Entry 6P4A (X-ray diffraction, 2.20 A resolution); this record covers chains L and H of the 3 polymer chains in the assembly.

== Chain L ==
Protein: HyHEL10 Fab light chain
Organism: Mus musculus
UniProt: A0A0E4B213 (A0A0E4B213_MOUSE); residues 107-214 here correspond to UniProt positions 131-238 (UniProt number = residue number + 24)
Sequence (214 residues; row label = number of the first residue in the row):
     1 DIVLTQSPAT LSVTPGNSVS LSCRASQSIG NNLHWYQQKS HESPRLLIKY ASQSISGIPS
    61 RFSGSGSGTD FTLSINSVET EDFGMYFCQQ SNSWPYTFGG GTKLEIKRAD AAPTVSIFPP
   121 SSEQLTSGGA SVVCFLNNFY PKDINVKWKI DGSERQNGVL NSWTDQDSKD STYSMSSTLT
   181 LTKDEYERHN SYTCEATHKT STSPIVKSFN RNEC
Disulfides: Cys23-Cys88, Cys134-Cys194

== Chain H ==
Protein: HyHEL10 Fab heavy chain
Organism: Mus musculus
Notes: antibody fragment or engineered binder
Sequence (223 residues; each row starts with the number of its first residue):
     1 DVQLQESGPS LVKPSQTLSL TCSVTGDSIT SDYWSWIRKF PGNRLEYMGY VSYSGSTYYN
    61 PSLKSRISIT RDTSKNQYYL DLNSVTTEDT ATYYCANWDG DYWGQGTLVT VSAAKTTPPS
   121 VYPLAPGSAA QTNSMVTLGC LVKGYFPEPV TVTWNSGSLS SGVHTFPAVL QSDLYTLSSS
   181 VTVPSSTWPS QTVTCNVAHP ASSTKVDKKI VPRDCGSHHH HHH
Disordered / not traced: 128-133, 216-223
Disulfides: Cys22-Cys95, Cys140-Cys195
From the paper describing this entry:
  - mutagenesis - S52R (100-fold), S52R/Y53F (100-fold): abolished binding to self-lysozyme
  - mutagenesis - L4F/Y33H/S56N/Y58F, L4F/Y33H/S56N, I29F (10-fold), S31N (4-fold): decreased binding to self
  - mutagenesis - S31N: unchanged binding to foreign
  - mutagenesis - L4F, Y33H, S56N, S56R: decreased binding to self-lysozyme
  - mutagenesis - L4F, Y33H, S56N: unchanged binding to foreign FlexR101D
  - mutagenesis - S56Y, Y58F: increased binding to FlexR101D
  - mutagenesis - Y53D, S56Y, Y58F: increased binding to self-lysozyme
  - mutagenesis - Y58F (3.7-fold): increased binding to antigen flexibility
  - mutagenesis - L4F/Y33H/S56N/Y58F, L4F/Y33H/S56N: increased binding to foreign
  - mutagenesis - S56R (5-fold): decreased binding to RigidR101D

== Chain L / chain H interface ==
Inter-chain disulfides: Cys214(L)-Cys215(H)
Contacting residue pairs - 76 pairs, chain L then chain H:
  Tyr36(L) - Gly100(H)
  Tyr36(L) - Trp103(H)
  Gln38(L) - Lys39(H)  hydrogen bond
  Gln38(L) - Tyr94(H)  hydrogen bond
  Ser40(L) - Lys39(H)
  His41(L) - Lys39(H)
  His41(L) - Phe40(H)
  His41(L) - Thr92(H)  hydrogen bond
  His41(L) - Tyr94(H)  hydrogen bond (backbone-side chain)
  Glu42(L) - Tyr94(H)
  Ser43(L) - Tyr94(H)
  Ser43(L) - Trp103(H)
  Ser43(L) - Gly104(H)  hydrogen bond (side chain-backbone)
  Ser43(L) - Gln105(H)
  Pro44(L) - Trp103(H)
  Leu46(L) - Asp99(H)
  Leu46(L) - Gly100(H)
  Leu46(L) - Asp101(H)
  Met85(L) - Asn43(H)
  Phe87(L) - Lys39(H)
  Phe87(L) - Asn43(H)
  Phe87(L) - Leu45(H)  hydrophobic
  Trp94(L) - Tyr47(H)  hydrophobic
  Trp94(L) - Gly49(H)
  Trp94(L) - Tyr50(H)  hydrophobic
  Trp94(L) - Tyr58(H)
  Trp94(L) - Tyr59(H)  hydrogen bond (side chain-backbone)
  Trp94(L) - Asn60(H)
  Pro95(L) - Asn60(H)
  Tyr96(L) - Tyr47(H)
  Tyr96(L) - Tyr50(H)
  Tyr96(L) - Trp98(H)  hydrogen bond
  Phe98(L) - Leu45(H)  hydrophobic
  Phe98(L) - Tyr47(H)
  Ser116(L) - Thr137(H)
  Phe118(L) - Leu124(H)
  Phe118(L) - Ala125(H)
  Phe118(L) - Pro126(H)
  Phe118(L) - Thr137(H)
  Pro119(L) - Arg213(H)
  Pro120(L) - Arg213(H)  hydrogen bond (backbone-side chain)
  Ser121(L) - Tyr122(H)
  Ser121(L) - Pro123(H)
  Glu123(L) - Tyr122(H)
  Glu123(L) - Pro123(H)
  Glu123(L) - Lys208(H)  salt bridge
  Gln124(L) - Tyr122(H)
  Ser127(L) - Tyr122(H)
  Ser131(L) - Leu141(H)
  Ser131(L) - Lys143(H)
  Val133(L) - Leu124(H)  hydrophobic
  Phe135(L) - Leu124(H)  hydrophobic
  Phe135(L) - Phe166(H)  hydrophobic
  Phe135(L) - Ser178(H)
  Phe135(L) - Ser179(H)
  Phe135(L) - Ser180(H)
  Asn137(L) - His164(H)
  Asn137(L) - Phe166(H)
  Asn137(L) - Ser180(H)  hydrogen bond
  Asn138(L) - His164(H)  hydrogen bond
  Leu160(L) - Gln171(H)
  Asn161(L) - Val169(H)
  Ser162(L) - Phe166(H)
  Ser162(L) - Pro167(H)  hydrogen bond (side chain-backbone)
  Trp163(L) - Pro167(H)
  Thr164(L) - Phe166(H)
  Asp167(L) - His164(H)
  Ser174(L) - His164(H)  hydrogen bond
  Ser174(L) - Phe166(H)
  Met175(L) - Phe166(H)
  Ser176(L) - Phe166(H)
  Ser176(L) - Ser178(H)
  Cys214(L) - Gly127(H)
  Cys214(L) - Arg213(H)
  Cys214(L) - Asp214(H)  hydrogen bond (side chain-backbone)
  Cys214(L) - Cys215(H)  disulfide
Other interface residues (no listed pair), chain L (41 interface residues in all): Tyr50, Gly100, Ser122, Thr180
Other interface residues (no listed pair), chain H (50 interface residues in all): Ile37, Pro41, Glu46, Met48, Pro61, Gly106, Val121, Leu138, Gly139, Thr165

== In short ==
Chain L and chain H form an interface of 41 and 50 residues respectively; the contacts include 1 disulfide
bond, 13 hydrogen bonds and 1 salt bridge. Polar pairs include Glu123(L)-Lys208(H), Gln38(L)-Lys39(H) and
Gln38(L)-Tyr94(H). From the paper: L4F/Y33H/S56N/Y58F, L4F/Y33H/S56N and I29F of chain H, among others, reduce
binding to self; L4F, Y33H and S56N of chain H, among others, reduce binding to self-lysozyme; 13
substitutions were tested in all.
Here chain L is HyHEL10 Fab light chain and chain H is HyHEL10 Fab heavy chain, both from Mus musculus. Entry
6P4A (HyHEL10 Fab complexed with hen egg lysozyme carrying two mutations (HEL2x-rigid): R21Q and R73E) was
determined by X-ray diffraction (same publication as 6P4C and 6P4D).
